3QO6 - chains C and F of the 9 polymer chains in the assembly; structure by X-ray diffraction, 2.50 A resolution.

Chain C:
Protein: Protease Do-like 1, chloroplastic
Organism: Arabidopsis thaliana
Notes: EC 3.4.21.-
Reference sequence: O22609 (DEGP1_ARATH); numbering as in UniProt (aligned over 109-439)
Amino-acid sequence (348 residues; each row starts with the number of its first residue):
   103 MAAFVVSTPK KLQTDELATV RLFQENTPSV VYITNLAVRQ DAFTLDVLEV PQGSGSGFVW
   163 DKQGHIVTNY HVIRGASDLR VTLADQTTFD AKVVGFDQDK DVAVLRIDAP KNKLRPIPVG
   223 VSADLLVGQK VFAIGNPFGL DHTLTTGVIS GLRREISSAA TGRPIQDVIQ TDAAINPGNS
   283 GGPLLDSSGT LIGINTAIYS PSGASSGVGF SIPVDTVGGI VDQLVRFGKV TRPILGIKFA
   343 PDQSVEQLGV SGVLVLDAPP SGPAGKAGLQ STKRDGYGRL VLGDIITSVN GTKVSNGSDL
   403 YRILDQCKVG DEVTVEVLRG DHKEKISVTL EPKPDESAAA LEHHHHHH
Unresolved in the structure: 103-108, 437-450
Curated features (UniProtKB/Swiss-Prot):
  - active site (Charge relay system): H173, D203, S282

Chain F:
Protein: peptide
Amino-acid sequence (5 residues; each row starts with the number of its first residue; X marks 5 residues of unknown identity (built as UNK)):
     1 XXXXX

How chain C and chain F interact:
Interface residues of chain C (facing chain F), 13 residues: H173, I258, S259, I277, N278, P279, G280, N281, S282, T298, A299, I300, Y301

Summary:
Chain C and chain F make no direct contact in this assembly. UniProt lists 3 active-site residues on chain C.
Chain C is Protease Do-like 1, chloroplastic (Arabidopsis thaliana) and chain F is peptide; the structure,
Crystal structure analysis of the plant protease Deg1, was determined by X-ray diffraction.
